Entry 7WCM (electron microscopy, 2.33 A resolution); this record covers chains B and N of the 5 polymer chains in the assembly.

# Chain B
Molecule: Guanine nucleotide-binding protein G(I)/G(S)/G(T) subunit beta-1
From: Homo sapiens
UniProt: P62873 (GBB1_HUMAN); residues 13-351 here correspond to UniProt positions 2-340 (UniProt number = residue number - 11)
Sequence (351 residues; each row starts with the number of its first residue):
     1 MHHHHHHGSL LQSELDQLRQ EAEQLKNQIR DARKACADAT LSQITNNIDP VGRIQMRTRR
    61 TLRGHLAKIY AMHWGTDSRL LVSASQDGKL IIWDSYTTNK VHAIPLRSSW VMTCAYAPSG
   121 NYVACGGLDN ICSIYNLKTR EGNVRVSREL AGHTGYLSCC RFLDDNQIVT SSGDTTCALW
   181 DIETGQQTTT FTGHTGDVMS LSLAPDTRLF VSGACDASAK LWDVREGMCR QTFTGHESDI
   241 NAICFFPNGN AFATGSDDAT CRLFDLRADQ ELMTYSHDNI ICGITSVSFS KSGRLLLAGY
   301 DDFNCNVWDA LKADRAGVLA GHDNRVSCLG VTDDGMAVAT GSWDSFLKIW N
Not modelled in the structure: 1-12
Differences from the reference sequence: expression tag (1-12)
Swiss-Prot annotation at these positions:
  - modified residue: Ser-13 (N-acetylserine), His-277 (Phosphohistidine)

# Chain N
Molecule: Nb35
From: Lama glama
Sequence (138 residues; each row starts with the number of its first residue):
     1 QVQLQESGGG LVQPGGSLRL SCAASGFTFS NYKMNWVRQA PGKGLEWVSD ISQSGASISY
    61 TGSVKGRFTI SRDNAKNTLY LQMNSLKPED TAVYYCARCP APFTRDCFDV TSTTYAYRGQ
   121 GTQVTVSSHH HHHHEPEA
Not modelled in the structure: 130-138
Disulfide bonds: Cys-22/Cys-96

# Chain B / chain N interface
Residue-residue contacts - 19 pairs, chain B then chain N:
  Arg-19(B) / Gln-120(N)  hydrogen bond
  Lys-26(B) / Gln-1(N)
  Cys-215(B) / Tyr-117(N)  hydrogen bond (backbone-side chain)
  Asp-216(B) / Tyr-117(N)
  Ala-217(B) / Tyr-117(N)
  Glu-237(B) / Val-2(N)
  Glu-237(B) / Gly-26(N)
  Glu-237(B) / Phe-27(N)
  Glu-237(B) / Thr-28(N)  hydrogen bond
  Glu-237(B) / Tyr-32(N)  hydrogen bond
  Glu-237(B) / Arg-98(N)  hydrogen bond (backbone-side chain)
  Glu-237(B) / Tyr-117(N)
  Ser-238(B) / Tyr-32(N)  hydrogen bond
  Ser-238(B) / Arg-98(N)
  Ser-238(B) / Pro-100(N)  hydrogen bond (side chain-backbone)
  Ser-238(B) / Pro-102(N)
  Ser-238(B) / Tyr-117(N)
  Asp-239(B) / Tyr-117(N)  hydrogen bond
  Ile-281(B) / Phe-103(N)  hydrophobic
Other interface residues (no listed pair), chain B (15 interface residues in all): Glu-23, Thr-195, Thr-234, His-236, Asp-257, Asp-258
Other interface residues (no listed pair), chain N (16 interface residues in all): Gln-3, Ala-101, Thr-114, Ala-116

# Overview
15 residues of chain B face 16 of chain N across their interface, with 8 hydrogen bonds. Polar pairs include
Arg-19(B)/Gln-120(N), Cys-215(B)/Tyr-117(N) and Glu-237(B)/Thr-28(N).
Chain B is Guanine nucleotide-binding protein G(I)/G(S)/G(T) subunit beta-1 (Homo sapiens) and chain N is Nb35
(Lama glama); the structure, Cryo-EM structure of GPR119-Gs Complex with small molecule agonist MBX-2982, was
determined by electron microscopy together with 7WCN from the same study.
